5A20 - chains C and D of the 8 polymer chains in the assembly; structure by electron microscopy, 7.60 A resolution (low resolution: residue-level contacts below are approximate; hydrogen-bond / salt-bridge calls are withheld).

# Chain C (and D)
Protein: 15 protein
From: Bacillus phage SPP1
Notes: chain D of this document is another copy of the same molecule, construct and numbering; everything in this record applies to it too
UniProt: Q38584 (Q38584_BPSPP); residues 1-102 here = UniProt positions 1-102
Chain sequence (102 residues; numbered 1 to 102; the number before each row is that of its first residue):
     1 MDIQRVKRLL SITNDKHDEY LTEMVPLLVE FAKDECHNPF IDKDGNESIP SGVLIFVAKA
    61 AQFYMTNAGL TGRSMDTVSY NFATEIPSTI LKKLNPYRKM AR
Unresolved in the structure: 1-3

# How chain C and chain D interact
Pairs across the interface (43):
  Q4(C) with T13(D); A68(D)
  R8(C) with Y64(D)
  L9(C) with Y20(D)
  I12(C) with Y64(D)
  D15(C) with Y20(D)
  S48(C) with F31(D)
  I49(C) with L28(D)
  L54(C) with L28(D)
  A58(C) with F56(D)
  Q62(C) with F56(D)
  M65(C) with Y64(D)
  T66(C) with F82(D)
  M75(C) with D76(D)
  N81(C) with Y80(D)
  T84(C) with A83(D); I86(D)
  E85(C) with F82(D); I86(D)
  T89(C) with S88(D); K92(D); P96(D)
  I90(C) with L91(D); P96(D)
  K92(C) with K92(D)
  K93(C) with L91(D); L94(D); N95(D); P96(D); Y97(D)
  L94(C) with N95(D); P96(D); Y97(D)
  N95(C) with Y97(D)
  P96(C) with Y97(D)
  Y97(C) with Y97(D)
  R98(C) with Y97(D); A101(D); R102(D)
  K99(C) with M100(D); A101(D); R102(D)
  M100(C) with M100(D)
Other interface residues (no listed pair), chain C (33 interface residues in all): V6, D42, E47, I55, K59, R73
Other interface residues (no listed pair), chain D (28 interface residues in all): H17, T84, P87, T89, K93, R98

# In short
33 residues of chain C and 28 residues of chain D are in contact.
Both chains are 15 protein (Bacillus phage SPP1). Entry 5A20 (Structure of bacteriophage SPP1 head-to-tail
interface filled with DNA and tape measure protein) was determined by electron microscopy, deposited together
with 5A21.
